8PBB - chains B and D of the 4 polymer chains in the assembly; structure by electron microscopy, 2.49 A resolution.

== Chain B (and D) ==
Name: Nitrogenase iron-iron protein, beta subunit
Source organism: Rhodobacter capsulatus SB 1003
Notes: EC 1.18.6.1; chain D of this document is another copy of the same molecule, construct and numbering; everything in this record applies to it too
UniProtKB: D5ANJ9 (D5ANJ9_RHOCB); residues 1-460 here = UniProt positions 1-460
Amino-acid sequence (460 residues; each row starts with the number of its first residue):
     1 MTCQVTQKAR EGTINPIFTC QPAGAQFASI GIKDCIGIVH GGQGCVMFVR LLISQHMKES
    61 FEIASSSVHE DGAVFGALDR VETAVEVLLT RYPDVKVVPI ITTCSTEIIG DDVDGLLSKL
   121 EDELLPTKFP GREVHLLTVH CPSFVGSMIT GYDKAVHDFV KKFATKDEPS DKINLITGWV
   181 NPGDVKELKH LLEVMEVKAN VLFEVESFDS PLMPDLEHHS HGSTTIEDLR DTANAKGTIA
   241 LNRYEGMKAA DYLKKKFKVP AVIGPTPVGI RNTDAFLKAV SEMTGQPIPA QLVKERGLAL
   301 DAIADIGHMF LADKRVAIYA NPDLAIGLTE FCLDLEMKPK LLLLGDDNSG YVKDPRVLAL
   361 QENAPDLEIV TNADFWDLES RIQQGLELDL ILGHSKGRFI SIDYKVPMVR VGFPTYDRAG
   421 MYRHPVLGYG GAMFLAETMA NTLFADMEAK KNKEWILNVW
Unresolved in the structure: 1-4, 69-76, 107-111
Bound ions: fe(8)-S(7) cluster Fe: Cys20, Cys45, Cys104 (shared with 1 residue of chain A)
Small-molecule neighbours: fe(8)-S(7) cluster (CLF): Cys20, Pro22, Cys45, Thr103, Cys104, Ser143

== Interface between chain B and chain D ==
Pairs across the interface - 90 pairs, chain B then chain D:
  Gln55(B) with Asn458(D), hydrogen bond (side chain-backbone); Val459(D)
  Lys58(B) with Asp305(D); Trp460(D)
  Glu59(B) with Asp301(D)
  Asp209(B) with Leu298(D)
  Ser210(B) with Leu298(D); Asp301(D)
  Pro211(B) with Lys294(D); Gly297(D); Leu298(D)
  Leu212(B) with Gly297(D), hydrogen bond (backbone-backbone); Leu300(D); Asp301(D); Ala304(D), hydrophobic
  Met213(B) with Val293(D), hydrophobic
  Val293(B) with Met213(D), hydrophobic
  Lys294(B) with Pro211(D)
  Gly297(B) with Pro211(D); Leu212(D), hydrogen bond (backbone-backbone)
  Leu298(B) with Asp209(D); Ser210(D); Pro211(D)
  Leu300(B) with Leu212(D)
  Asp301(B) with Glu59(D); Ser210(D); Leu212(D)
  Ala302(B) with Arg423(D)
  Ala304(B) with Leu212(D), hydrophobic
  Asp305(B) with Lys58(D)
  Arg398(B) with Glu448(D), salt bridge; Glu454(D), hydrogen bond (side chain-backbone); Trp455(D); Leu457(D)
  Phe399(B) with Glu454(D)
  Ile402(B) with Glu448(D); Lys451(D); Glu454(D)
  Asp403(B) with Lys451(D), salt bridge
  Lys405(B) with Ala449(D), hydrogen bond (side chain-backbone)
  Arg410(B) with Glu448(D), salt bridge
  Tyr416(B) with Leu457(D); Asn458(D); Trp460(D), hydrogen bond (backbone-side chain)
  Asp417(B) with Phe444(D); Glu448(D); Leu457(D)
  Arg418(B) with Asn441(D); Phe444(D); Ala445(D); Glu448(D), salt bridge; Trp460(D)
  Ala419(B) with Glu437(D); Asn441(D), hydrogen bond (backbone-side chain); Trp460(D), hydrophobic
  Gly420(B) with Glu437(D)
  Arg423(B) with Ala302(D); Met433(D), hydrogen bond; Glu437(D), salt bridge
  Met433(B) with Arg423(D), hydrogen bond
  Glu437(B) with Ala419(D); Gly420(D); Arg423(D), salt bridge
  Asn441(B) with Arg418(D); Ala419(D), hydrogen bond (side chain-backbone)
  Phe444(B) with Asp417(D); Arg418(D)
  Ala445(B) with Arg418(D)
  Glu448(B) with Arg398(D), salt bridge; Ile402(D); Arg410(D), salt bridge; Asp417(D); Arg418(D), salt bridge
  Ala449(B) with Lys405(D), hydrogen bond (backbone-side chain)
  Lys451(B) with Ile402(D); Asp403(D), salt bridge
  Glu454(B) with Arg398(D), hydrogen bond (backbone-side chain); Phe399(D); Ile402(D)
  Trp455(B) with Arg398(D)
  Leu457(B) with Arg398(D); Tyr416(D); Asp417(D)
  Asn458(B) with Gln55(D), hydrogen bond (backbone-side chain); Tyr416(D)
  Val459(B) with Gln55(D)
  Trp460(B) with Lys58(D); Tyr416(D), hydrogen bond (side chain-backbone); Arg418(D); Ala419(D), hydrophobic
Other interface residues (no listed pair), chain B (49 interface residues in all): Leu51, Pro214, His218, Ile306, Tyr422, Ala440
Other interface residues (no listed pair), chain D (48 interface residues in all): Leu51, Pro214, Ile306, Tyr422, Ala440

== In short ==
49 residues of chain B face 48 of chain D across their interface; the contacts include 14 hydrogen bonds and
10 salt bridges. Polar contacts include Arg398(B)-Glu448(D), Asp403(B)-Lys451(D) and Arg410(B)-Glu448(D).
Ligands of chain B: fe(8)-S(7) cluster.
Both chains are Nitrogenase iron-iron protein, beta subunit (Rhodobacter capsulatus SB 1003). Entry 8PBB
(CHAPSO treated partial catalytic component (comprising only AnfD & AnfK, lacking AnfG and FeFeco) of iron
...) was determined by electron microscopy (same publication as 8OIE).
